3DMT - chains B and D of the 4 polymer chains in the assembly; structure by X-ray diffraction, 2.30 A resolution.

# Chain B (and D)
Name: Glyceraldehyde-3-phosphate dehydrogenase, glycosomal
From: Trypanosoma cruzi
Notes: EC 1.2.1.12; chain D of this document is another copy of the same molecule, construct and numbering; everything in this record applies to it too
Reference sequence: P22513 (G3PG_TRYCR); residue numbers follow UniProt; this construct covers 1-359
Chain sequence (359 residues; row label = number of the first residue in the row):
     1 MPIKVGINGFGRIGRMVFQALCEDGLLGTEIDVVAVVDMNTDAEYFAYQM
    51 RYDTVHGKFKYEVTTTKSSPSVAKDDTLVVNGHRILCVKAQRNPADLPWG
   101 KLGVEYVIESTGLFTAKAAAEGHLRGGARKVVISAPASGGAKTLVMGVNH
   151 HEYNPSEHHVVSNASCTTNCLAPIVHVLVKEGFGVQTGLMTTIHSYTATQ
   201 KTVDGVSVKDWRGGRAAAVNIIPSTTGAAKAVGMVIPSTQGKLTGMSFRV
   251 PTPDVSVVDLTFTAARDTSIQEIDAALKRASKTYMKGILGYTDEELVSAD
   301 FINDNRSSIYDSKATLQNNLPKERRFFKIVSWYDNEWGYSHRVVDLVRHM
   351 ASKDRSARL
Small-molecule neighbours: NAD (nicotinamide-adenine-dinucleotide): Asn-8, Gly-9, Phe-10, Gly-11, Arg-12, Ile-13, Gly-14, Val-37, Asp-38, Met-39, Ala-90, Gln-91, Ser-110, Thr-111, Gly-112, Leu-113, Phe-114, Thr-115, Ser-134, Ala-135, Cys-166, Ala-198, Asn-335, Glu-336, Tyr-339

# Interface between chain B and chain D
Contacting residue pairs - 13 pairs, chain B then chain D:
  Tyr-48(B) / Glu-295(D)  hydrogen bond (side chain-backbone)
  Arg-51(B) / Glu-294(D)  salt bridge
  Tyr-52(B) / Glu-294(D)  hydrogen bond
  Tyr-52(B) / Leu-296(D)  hydrophobic
  Tyr-52(B) / Asp-300(D)
  Thr-54(B) / Ala-299(D)
  Glu-294(B) / Arg-51(D)  salt bridge
  Glu-294(B) / Tyr-52(D)  hydrogen bond
  Glu-295(B) / Tyr-48(D)  hydrogen bond (backbone-side chain)
  Leu-296(B) / Tyr-52(D)  hydrophobic
  Ala-299(B) / Thr-54(D)
  Asp-300(B) / Tyr-52(D)
  Asp-300(B) / Lys-58(D)
Other interface residues (no listed pair), chain B (13 interface residues in all): Asp-53, Lys-58, Val-297, Ile-302
Other interface residues (no listed pair), chain D (12 interface residues in all): Asp-53, Ile-302

# Summary
Chain B and chain D form an interface of 13 and 12 residues respectively, with 4 hydrogen bonds and 2 salt
bridges. Among the polar pairs are Arg-51(B)/Glu-294(D), Tyr-48(B)/Glu-295(D) and Tyr-52(B)/Glu-294(D). Bound
to chain B: NAD.
Both chains are Glyceraldehyde-3-phosphate dehydrogenase, glycosomal (Trypanosoma cruzi). Entry 3DMT
(Structure of Glycosomal Glyceraldehyde-3-Phosphate Dehydrogenase from Trypanosoma cruzi in complex with the
irreversible iodoacetate inhibitor) was determined by X-ray diffraction.
